Entry 7XSS (electron microscopy, 3.20 A resolution); this record covers chains C and A of the 4 polymer chains in the assembly.

# Chain C
Molecule: CHAT domain protein
From: Candidatus Scalindua brodae
Reference sequence: A0A0B0EKL4 (A0A0B0EKL4_9BACT); numbering as in UniProt (aligned over 1-716)
Chain sequence (716 residues; numbered 1 to 716; the number before each row is that of its first residue):
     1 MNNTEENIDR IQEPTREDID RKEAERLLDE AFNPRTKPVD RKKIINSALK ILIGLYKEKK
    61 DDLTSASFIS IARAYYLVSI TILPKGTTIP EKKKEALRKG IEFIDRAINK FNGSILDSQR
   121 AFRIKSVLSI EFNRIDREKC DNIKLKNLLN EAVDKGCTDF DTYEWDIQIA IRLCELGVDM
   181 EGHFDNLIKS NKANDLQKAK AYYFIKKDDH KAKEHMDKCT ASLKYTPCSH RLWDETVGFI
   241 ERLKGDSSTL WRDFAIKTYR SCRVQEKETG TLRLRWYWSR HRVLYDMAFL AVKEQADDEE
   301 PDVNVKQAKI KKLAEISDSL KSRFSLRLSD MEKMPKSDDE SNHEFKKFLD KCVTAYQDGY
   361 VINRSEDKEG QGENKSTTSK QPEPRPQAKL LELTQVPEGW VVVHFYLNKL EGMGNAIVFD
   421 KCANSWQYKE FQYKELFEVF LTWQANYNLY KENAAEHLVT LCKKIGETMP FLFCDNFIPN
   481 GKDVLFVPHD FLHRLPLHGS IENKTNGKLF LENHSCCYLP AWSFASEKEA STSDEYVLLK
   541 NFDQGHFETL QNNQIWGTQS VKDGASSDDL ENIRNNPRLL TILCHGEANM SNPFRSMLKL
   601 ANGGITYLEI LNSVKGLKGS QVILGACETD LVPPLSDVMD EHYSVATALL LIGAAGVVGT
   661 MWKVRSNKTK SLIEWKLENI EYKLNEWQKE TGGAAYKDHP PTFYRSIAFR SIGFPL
Not modelled in the structure: 1-14, 329-340, 364-388, 528-531, 716
What the authors report for this chain:
  - conformationally variable residues (helix shift, loop rearrangement, order/disorder transition): Glu-268 to Arg-280, Lys-321 to Asn-363, His-585, Cys-627
  - binding site for the 46-nt RNA strand (chain A): Pro-38, Lys-42, Leu-83, Trp-276, Tyr-360
  - mutagenesis - D358A, Y360A, Y360G, V361G: decreased catalytic activity with the 46-nt RNA strand (chain A)
  - catalytic residues: His-585, Cys-627

# Chain A
Molecule: 46-nt RNA strand
Sequence (46 nucleotides; numbered 1 to 46; the number before each row is that of its first residue):
     1 CUCUAGUAAC AGCCGUGGAG UCCGGGGCAG AAAAUUGGAC GAUUAA
Not modelled in the structure: 1-23, 44-46

# How chain C and chain A interact
Pairs across the interface - 18 pairs, chain C then chain A:
  Lys-42(C) / G41(A)  salt bridge to the phosphate
  Lys-42(C) / A42(A)  salt bridge to the phosphate
  Ile-82(C) / A42(A)  phosphate contact
  Leu-83(C) / A42(A)  hydrogen bond to the phosphate
  Lys-85(C) / G41(A)  base contact
  Lys-92(C) / G41(A)  salt bridge to the phosphate
  Arg-273(C) / A42(A)  sugar contact
  Arg-273(C) / U43(A)  sugar contact
  Trp-276(C) / A42(A)  base contact
  Tyr-277(C) / A42(A)  sugar contact
  Asp-358(C) / G41(A)  hydrogen bond to the base
  Gly-359(C) / G41(A)  base contact
  Gly-359(C) / A42(A)  hydrogen bond to the base
  Tyr-360(C) / C40(A)  hydrogen bond to the sugar
  Tyr-360(C) / G41(A)  base contact
  Tyr-360(C) / A42(A)  base contact
  Val-361(C) / A42(A)  base contact
  Ile-362(C) / C40(A)  base contact
Also at the interface, not in a pair above, chain C (15 interface residues in all): Pro-38, Thr-81

# Overview
Chain C and chain A form an interface of 15 and 4 residues respectively; the contacts include 4 hydrogen bonds
and 3 salt bridges. Polar pairs include Asp-358(C)/G41(A), Gly-359(C)/A42(A) and Tyr-360(C)/C40(A). The paper
reports catalytic residues His-585(C) and Cys-627(C); D358A, Y360A and Y360G of chain C, among others, reduce
catalytic activity with the 46-nt RNA strand (chain A).
Chain C is CHAT domain protein (Candidatus Scalindua brodae) and chain A is a 46-nt RNA strand; the structure,
Structure of Craspase-CTR, was determined by electron microscopy (same publication as 7XSO, 7XSP, 7XSQ, 7XSR
and 7XT4).
